7AM2 - chains K and 1 of the 78 polymer chains in the assembly; structure by electron microscopy, 3.40 A resolution.

Chain K:
Molecule: bL20m
Organism: Leishmania tarentolae
Reference sequence: Q4Q192 (Q4Q192_LEIMA); residue numbers follow UniProt; this construct covers 1-194
Chain sequence (194 residues; numbered 1 to 194; the number before each row is that of its first residue):
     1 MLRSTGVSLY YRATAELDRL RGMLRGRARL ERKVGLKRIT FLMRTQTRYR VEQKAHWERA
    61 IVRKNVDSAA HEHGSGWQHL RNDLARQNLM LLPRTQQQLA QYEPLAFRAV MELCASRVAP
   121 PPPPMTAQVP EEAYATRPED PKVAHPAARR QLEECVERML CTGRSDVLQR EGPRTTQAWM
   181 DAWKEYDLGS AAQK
Disordered / not traced: 1-9, 189-194

Chain 1:
Molecule: Ribosomal RNA
Organism: Leishmania tarentolae
Sequence (19000 nucleotides; numbered -1268 to 17729 plus 104 insertion-coded residues; 102 numbers in that range are skipped by the numbering (no residue carries them; nothing is unmodelled there); the number before each row is that of its first residue; a row labelled like 434A-434I holds insertion residues (434A, then the next letters in order); numbers below 1 keep their minus sign (U-1268 is residue -1268)):
 -1268 UUUCAAAAAU UGACUAAUUU UGAUAUUGUU UUGGCUCUGG ACUAAUUAAU UCUCCUUUAA
 -1208 UUUUAUUAUC UAAAAUUUGC AUACUUACAU AUUAAAGUAG UUAGUUUAGA UAUGAAAAUU
 -1148 AGUUAGAUUU CCAUUUGAAU UAGUUAUGUU AAAUAUAGAA UUAGUUAGGG UUGAUAAUGA
 -1088 AAUCAAUUAA GUUUAUAUAU AAAGUUAGUU AGUCAAUAUG AAUUUUUUUG CAAACAUUUC
 -1028 CGGUUGACUU CAUGUGAUUA CACGUACUCC GUUUUGUUUU UAUGUGUCAU GAUUUGCAUU
  -968 GAUUUUUUCG CAACCACACC AUAAAUCUAA UAUACUCAAC AGCACCUACC AAGAGUUAAA
  -908 AAUGAAAUUA AAUAAAAAUA AAAAAUAAAA UAAAAAUAAA AUAAAAAUAA AUUUAAAAAU
  -848 AAAAAUAAGU UUAAAAAAUA AAUUAAAAUA AAAAAUUAUA AAAUGGAAAU UGAAAAAUAA
  -788 AUUACAAAUA AAAGAUUAAA UUUGAAUUAA UUACAGAAAU UAGACACAAC ACGCCCGAUC
  -728 GAUUUCAUGC AUACACUUUU ACUUCGUUUU CGGUUUACGU UUUGUUGUUU GUAUUGGCUC
  -668 GAUGGAUGAA UAUAAAAAGC UUAAAUACAA AAUUUCCAAC AAUUGGAUAA GCAAGAGUUA
  -608 AAAAAUGAAA UUAAAUAAAA AUAAAAAAUA AAAUAAAAUA AAAUUAAAAU AAAAUAAAAA
  -548 AUAAAAAAUU AAAAAUAAAA UUAAAAUAAA AAGUUAGAAA AUAAAAAAUU UAAAAAAUAU
  -488 AAUUUGAAAA AUAAAUUACA AAUAAAAGAU UAAAUUUGAA UUAAUUGCAG ACACUAGACA
  -428 CACAUUUCCG AUCGAUUUCA CGUAUACAUU UGUACUUCGU UUUUGGUUUA UGUUUUGUUG
  -368 UUUGCACUGA UCGAGCAAAA UUUUUAUUUU AUAUAUAAUU UAAACUUUUG UUGUUGUUUG
  -308 UUAGUAAGCA AAAAUAUUUA UGUCAUUUUA AUAUUAUUUA UGUACUUACU AUUAUUUUGA
  -248 UAAAUUUUAA CUUUAAAUAG CAUAAAAACU ACAAUCAAUA AAGCAUAAAA AAAUUUAUUU
  -188 AUGAUUAUAU UAAUAUAAAA UGACCUAAUA UAAUGAAAAU ACUUUAGUGU UAAGUUAUUU
  -128 GUUUUAUUAU GAAAUAAGUU GCACUAUUUA UUGAAUUAAU AAAGAAAGAA UAGAAAUAAA
   -68 UAAGUUAUAA UAUCUUUAAU UUAUUUAUAA UUUCUUUGCA UUUGUAUUUA GUGUGAGUUU
    -8 ACAUUUAAUU UUAUAUUAUU UUAGUGUUAG UAUAUAUUUA AAUUUAAUCA AAGUUAUUAU
    52 UAAAUAAUAU UGAUUUUGGA UGAAUUUAAU UUUUAAUUAU AUUUUUGAAU UUUAAUUUUA
   112 UUAUUUUGAU UUAAUAUUUU UAAAAUAUUA UAUAUUUUAG AUUUAAAUUU GUUGUUUUAU
   172 AUUUAGUUUA AUGUUUAUAA AUUGAUAAUU AAUUUGUUUU AUUUUAAAGU UUUUAUGAAC
   232 UGUGAUUUAU AGUUUAUUAU UUUUAGUUUA AUGUUUAAAU AUUUAACUAG UGAUGGCACA
   292 GUUGUUCUAU AUGUACCUAU AAAAAAUAGU AAAAUUAUUU UAAUUAAAUU AAUAAAUAAU
   352 UAUUAAACUA AUUUUAUAUU AAUAUUAUGA AAAAUU
   389 UAAAAAUUAU UUUUUUUUUU UAAUUUUUAU AUAUUGAAGU AAUAUG
434A-434I UAUUGAAUU
   443 GAAUAUUAAA AAUACAAAUU UAAUUUGUAA UUAAUAAAUA UAUUUUAUUU UAAUAGAUGU
   503 UUAAUGUUAA UUAAUUUAUU AUUUUAAUAU UUAAUAUUUG UUUAUACAAA AGUAACUUUU
   563 UUUGAAUAUA AAGAAUUAUU AUUAUAAAUA UUAUUUUAAA AAUAUAAAAA UAUUGUUAAU
   623 AAAAUUAUCA AGUUUCAAAA GCGUUUAUUA AAUGCGUCGG UCUAAGUAUU AUAUUUAAGA
   683 UUAUUCUUGU AUAUAGAUUU UUAUUUUAAU AAUUCUACAU AAUUAAAAAU UAACCUCAAA
   743 UUAUAUUUAU UAGUAGCAUA GUAAUUUAUU AACUGAUUAU UAAAGCGUUC CAUAGAAAAU
   803 UUUAAAAUUA UAACAAUCUA AAUAAAUAAU AAAUUAAAAU AAAAAUUUUA AAAAAAAUUA
   863 AAAAAUUAAA AUAGGGCAAG UCCUACUCUC CUUUACAAAG AGAACGUUUA UAUGUAAUUG
   923 UAUGUUUGAU UGGGGCAAUA CUAUAUCUAU UUAUAUAGAA AAAGAACUAU AUUUAUUGAA
   983 AUAAUAAAAG G
993A-993Z UUCGAGCAGGUUAACAAGCAUUAAUA
994A-994Z CUAAAUGUGUUUCAUCGUCUACUUAU
995A-995Z UGCUAAAUUAUAAUUGAUUGUUCAUC
996A-996Q AAAAAAGCAAUUCGUUA
  1087 GUUGGGUUUU AAAAUCGUUG UAAAGCAGAU UUGUUUAUAU AUUUAAUUUU UGUAUAUAGU
  1147 UAAAAAUUAA UAUUAGUACG CAAGGAUUCA UUAUUUGUAA UUUAAAUAUA UUAAAUGUUA
  1207 UUUUAUUAAA UAAAAUAAAA UAAGUCAAUU GUUAUUAUUC AUAUUAAUUU UUUUAAAAGU
  1267 UUUUUAAUUU UAUAUUAGUU UAUUUGUUUA AAAAGUAUCU AAUUAAUUCA UUAUUUAGGA
  1327 AUAGUUAAUA AUAAUUUAUA AUUCUGAUUA GAUUUGUUUG UUAAUGCUAU UAAAGGGGUG
  1387 UGGAAAAAGU GUUAAAUUUU UGAUAUAUUU AAAUAAUAAA UAAAAUAUAA CUUAUUAGUC
  1447 AGAAAUGGAU GCCAGCCGUU GCGGUAAUUU CUAUGCUUUU AAAUAUUAUA CAUUUAUUUU
  1507 AUAAAUUUGU UACUAUAUAU UUUUAGUCAA UAAAACUAAU AAUUAUUUUU AUUUGUUUUU
  1567 AAACACCGUU UGGUAUAUGC AAAUAAAAAA UGACAUUAAU UAUUAAUUAU AUUAUAUUAU
  1627 AUUUAUUCAU UUAAGUCAAC AAUAUCUAUU UACUGUUUUU GACAACAUGA UAAGGAUUAU
  1687 AAAUGGUAUU GCAAAUUUUA UAAUCAAAAC UAAUUUAUUA UAUUAAAUUA GCAUGUUUAG
  1747 AUAAAACAAU AAAUUUAGAA GGUAUUGUUG CCCACCAUUC UUUGUAAUAA AGACAACGUG
  1807 CAGUAAUUAA UGUAUUUAUA AAAAUAUAUU UUUUAAUGUU AAAUUUUCGU UGCCUUUUUU
  1867 AUUAUUUAGA AAAUUUAUGA AUUUAUACAA AUCAAUAAUG AAAAUUAUAG UAUUAUUAUU
  1927 UAUGAGGAGA AUUUUCGGAA GGAGGGAUUU UCGGACCAGG AAUGUCCAGA GAGGUUUCGG
  1987 GCAUCAGCGA UUGAUUUUGG GAGAACGGAG CCGCCGAGUG AAAUUUGCCC AGAGCAGAGU
  2047 CGGGAGAAGA GUGGAUCGAC CGAAGAAAAG ACCGUUUUUC GGAAGGGGAG CAGGUCCAAC
  2107 CGAUUUUUUU GCCAACUUGC ACAGGAGGGA GCCAGAAGCG CACUCAAAGU UAGUUUUGGG
  2167 AGAUUUGAAG GGAGAAAUUU CCGAGUUUAU UCAUAUAUUU UUUAGUUUGU GUUAGCAAAU
  2227 UUUGAAAUAC AACUUUUUUG CAAAUUGGAA GAAAACCUCC CAAAUGUAGC UUCCCAAUCU
  2287 UCCUCUCUAA UCCAUUCCCA ACGGUCUUUC CCCCAUCAUC CUCAGAUGUC UCUUCCCCCC
  2347 CAAAAAAUCC UAAAAAUCCA AGUUCAUCUC GCUCUCUCUC CCCUCAAUUU CCUUAAAAAC
  2407 UCGCUUCCUA AACUUAUCCC GAAAACCCCG CUCUUCUUCC CUCUAAAUCU UUAUCUCCUC
  2467 CCCUCCAAAU CUCCCUCAAA UCUCUCCUCU CUUCUCCCGA AACUUUAAUC UUUUUAUUUU
  2527 AUAAAUAAAU UUGGUAUUUA AAAUAUUAUA AUUAAAUAUU CUAAAUUAUU UAAUAAUAUU
  2587 AGAAAUGAAU ACUUUAUUAA AAUAAUAUUA AUGUGUAAUA UAUUUAAUCA UAUUAGAAUU
  2647 CCGUUUAAAU UGAAAUAUAU UGAAUUGUAA UUAUCAAUAC AAUAUAAGUU AUUAAAUAAU
  2707 AAUUUAAUUU UAUAUGUUUU AUAAUUGUAA UUAUUUAGUU UUGAAAGUUU AUAUAUAAAC
  2767 AAGAUAUAAC CUUUUUAUUU UUUAAUACAA UUUUAAAUGA AAUUUAUGAU UUAUUAUUAU
  2827 UAAAUAUUAC UGGCAGACUA CAUGAAAAAU AUAAAAAGGC AUUUGUAUAG GUUUACUUUU
  2887 GGACCUCAAC AUCCUGCAGC UCAUGGCGUU UUAUGUUGUU UAUUAUAUCU UUCUGGAGAA
  2947 UAUAUAGUUU AUAUUGAUGU AAUAAUUGGU UAUUUGCAUC GUGGUACAGA AAAGUUAUGU
  3007 GAAUAUAAAA CUGUAGAACA GUGUUUACCG AUGAAGACUG GAUUAUGUGA GUGUCGUUUG
  3067 CAACGAGCAU UUACUGUCAU UGUGUUUUGA GUAUAUGUUG AGGUGUUGUC UUGCUAUUCG
  3127 CUGUGCAUUU AUGCGUUUAU UAAUGUGUGA GUUUACGCGU UGUUUCAAUG GACUUCUUUG
  3187 UUGCUCUUGU AUGGUUAUGG AUAUAGGAUC AUUGUCGCCA AUGCUUUGAU CGUUUGAAGA
  3247 ACGUGAUAAG UUGAUGACUU UUUUUGAUUU GUGUUGUGGU UGUAGAAUGC AUUUAGCAUU
  3307 UAUGUGCUUA UUAGGUUUAC UUGAUGAUUU UGUAUUUGGG UUUAUAGAUU UUUUAUUGAU
  3367 GUUGUGUAUA UCAUGUUUAU UUGUUUUAGA UUUAUAUGAU UUGCUUUUUA UUGGAAAUAG
  3427 ACUUUUAUAU UUGCGUUUGC GCGGGUUAGC AUUUUUUGAU GUUUUUGAUU UAUGUUUUAA
  3487 UAGUAUAAGU GGUUGUUUGU CUAGAUCGUU GGGUAUGGUA UGAGAUGUUA GAUUAUAUAG
  3547 UUGUUACGAA UUAUAUUUUA UGUUAGUUUU UGAUUAUUGU UUUUGUUAUU UAGGUGAUGC
  3607 AUUUGAUAGA CUUUUUUUGC GACUUUUUGA UAUGCGUAUG AGUAUACUUC UAUGUAAACA
  3667 AUGCUUUUUU GUAGGUUUUU UUGUCUUUGG AUUUGUGUGU UUAUUUGAUU AUAUGUAUGU
  3727 UGAUGUAACU AUAGAAACUA UAAUUAGUUU AUUUUAUAGU UUAUGAUGUU GCAUAUUACC
  3787 AGGAUGUUCA UUUGCUAAUG UUGAACAUCC UAAAGGCGAA UACAGUAUUU UUUUAUGUUU
  3847 UUUAUAUGGA UUUAUAUCAC GUUUACGUAU ACGUUGUGCA GAUUUUGUGC AUAUUUGUUU
  3907 AUUAGAUGUG AUGAUGCGAG GGUUUAUGUU GCACGACUUA GUAGCAGUUA UUGGUAAUGU
  3967 UGAUGUUGUU UUUGGUUCUG UAGAUCGAUA AGCUAUUUAU UUAUAUACAA AAAUGAAAGA
  4027 UGAAUCUAAA AAUUGGUGCG GAGGGGUUUG AUUUUUGUUG GGGUUCUGUC UUACCUGCUA
  4087 UUUGUAUAGU UUAUUUAACU UUUUGUUUAU GUGGAUUAUU UUGUAUUAUG UUUGGUAGUU
  4147 UUGUUUUUAU UGAUUAUUGU UUUAUUUGUU UUUUUUCUUG UCUUGUAUUU UGUUUAGUAU
  4207 GCUUGUUGUG CGAUUUAUUU GUAGAUUCAU UACGGGGUUU GUUUGAUGUU UGUUGUUUUA
  4267 UACGUUGUAU UCAAUAUUGU UUUGUAUGGU UUAUAAUUAG UGAAUUACUU CUUUUUUUAU
  4327 CUUUAUUUUA UGUAGUUUUC AGUUUAGUUU UAUUUGUGAG UGUUGAAUUU GCAUUUGUAU
  4387 UUGUUAUGCC UAUUAUGUUU AGUUGUUUAA UUUGUGAUUU UGGUUUUGUA UUUUAUUGAU
  4447 AUUUUAUUGA UAUUUUUAAU UUAUUAAUUA AUACAUUUUU AUUAUUUGUA AGUGGUUUAU
  4507 UUGUUAAUUU UGUUUUAUUU UUAUUUUGAU UUCGUUUUUU UUUAUGUGUU UUAUUUAUGU
  4567 UAUGAGUCGG UAUAUUAUUU GGCUUUUUGU UUAUGUGAAA UCAAGUUUGA GAGUUUUCAU
  4627 UAUUAUUUGU GACUUGUAGU UGUGGCGUAU UUGGAUCAAU ACUUUUUUUA AUCGAUUUAU
  4687 UGCAUUUUAG UCAUGUCUUU UUAGGUAUAU UUUUGUUAUU UUUAUGUUUU AGUCGUUGUU
  4747 UUAAUUUUUU AUGUAUGGAU ACACGUUUUG UAUUUCUAUA UGUAGUGUGC CUAUAUUGGC
  4807 AUUUUGUUGA UUGCGUUUGA UUUUUUUUAU UACGAUUUGU AUAUUUUGAU GUUUUAAGUG
  4867 UGGUUUACUU AUAUGCAUAA AGGCUCAAUU UUGAAUUUUU AAAUUUUAUU CUAAAAAGCG
  4927 GAGAGGAAAG AAAAGGCUUU UAACUUCAGG UUGUUUAUUG CGUAUUUAUG GUGUGGGUUU
  4987 UAGUUUAGGU UUUUUUAUUU GUAUGCAGAU AAUUUGUGGU GUGUGUUUAG CAUGAUUAUU
  5047 UUUUAGUUGU UUUAUAUGUA CUAAUUGAUA UUUUGUUUUA UUUUUGUGAG AUUUUGAUUU
  5107 GGGAUUUGUA AUACGAAGCA CACAUAUUUG UUUUACAUCG UUGUUAUUUU UUCUUCUUUA
  5167 UGUUCAUAUA UUUAAGUGUA UAGUAUUAAU AAUUUUAUUU GAUACACAUA UUUUAGUAUG
  5227 GGUGGUAGGU UUUGUGAUAU AUAUAUUUAU AGUAAUAAUA GGUUUUAUUG GCUAUGUUUU
  5287 ACCAUGUACA AUGAUGUCGU AUUGGGGUUU AACAGUGUUC AGUAACAUUU UAGCAACUGU
  5347 CCCAGUUAUU GGUACUUGAC UUUGUUAUUG AAUAUGAGGU AGUGAGUAUA UUAAUGAUUU
  5407 UACAUUGUUA AAAUUACAUG UGUUGCAUGU GCUAUUACCU UUUGUAUUAA UACUUGUAAU
  5467 AUUUAUGCAU UUGUUUUGUU UACAUUAUUU UAUGAGUUCA GAUGGUUUUU GUGAUCGAUU
  5527 UGCAUUUUAU UGCGAACGUU UAUGUUUUUG UAUGUGAUUU UAUUUACGAG AUAUGUUUUU
  5587 GGCUUUUUUG AUAUUAUUUU UUGUAAUUUA UUUUAUUUUU AUAAAUUGAU AUUUUGUUUU
  5647 UCAUGAAGAA UCUUGAGUUA UAGUUGAUAC AUUAAAAACA UCUGAUAAGA UUCUUCCUGA
  5707 GUGAUUUUUU UUAUUUUUAU UUGGUUUUUU AAAAGCUGUA CCAGAUAAAU UUACUGGUUU
  5767 AUUAUUAAUG GUUAUUUUAU UAUUUUCCUU AUUUUUGUUU AUAUUAAAUU GCAUAUUAUG
  5827 AUUUGUUUAU UGUAGAAGUU CAUUGUUGUG AUUUACAUAU UCAUUAGUUU UAUUUUAUAG
  5887 UAUAUUUAUG AGUGGUUUUU UAGCACUGUA UGUUAUAUUA GCAUAUCCUA UAUGAAUGGA
  5947 AUUACAAUUU UGAGUGUUGC UUUUGUUUAU GUUAGUUGUA UGUAGAUUAG AUUAAAAAUU
  6007 UAUAUAUUUU UUAUUAAGCG UUAAUAUAUU AAAUUUUAUU UAGAAUAGUA UUAAUAAUCA
  6067 AAGGGUUGGA AGAAAUUUGC GAAAGAAAGG GAUCUUAGAA AGGAAAUUUU AGUUUAAGAC
  6127 CGAGAAGGGG AGAAGGGAGA GAGAGAUUCG UGUUAUUUAA UUUUUAUGGA UUAAUUGCGU
  6187 AUUACUGUAU AACAUAUUUA AAUGUCUAUA UUUUAUUUUG UAUUGUAUUU AUGUAUUAUA
  6247 UGGCUUUUUU AUUUUGUUUU UGCAUUUUAU UAGAUUUUAU AUUAUUUGGA AGUCUUUUAG
  6307 UAGGAGAUGC GUUUAUGGAU GUUUUUUUUU UACGUUAUCU AUUAUGCUUU UUGGAGUGUU
  6367 UUUCAUUAUU AUGUAGAUGU AUAUCUACUU UUUUACGAAU GUUUUGUAAU CUUUUGUCUU
  6427 CGCAUUUUUU GAUGCUUAUG UUUUGUGAUU UUGUAUAUUU UUUUAUUGUA UUUCUAUUAU
  6487 UUUUUUUAAU GUGUGAUAUU AUUUAUUUUA UGAUAUUUUC AUUCGCCAUG CUAUUUUGCA
  6547 UAAUAUUUUA UUUAUUUUUA UAUGCAUUAG AUAUGUUUUG CGCAUUAUUA CAAAUAUUUA
  6607 UAUUUUGUAA UAUGAUAAUG CAAUUAAUCA UGGAUUUUUU AUUGUUAUUA AUUUUUCAUU
  6667 AAUUUAUAGA AUUAAAUCGA AUAAGUUAAU UAUAUCAAAA AAUAGUAUAA AUAUACUACA
  6727 ACUUAAUAUA AAAAAUAGGU UUGAAAAUCG CACAGUAUGU AAUCGUACAA CUCAGAAUCC
  6787 UAUAAAUUGA UAAGAAAAUA UAAAGAUGUU AAUUAUUAGU CUAAAAUAAA AAAUAUAAAU
  6847 AAUAACCAAC CAUAUUAUUG AAAAGAAAAU AAUACAAAUU CCCAUAUAAC UUAAGUGAAG
  6907 UAGUAAACAA AAUACUUUUA AAAAAAAACC AAAUACUAUU GGAAUAGCAC CAAUACAUAA
  6967 AAAAAUACUU GCUAAUAAUA CACUAAUUAA UAAAUUAUUA AAAAAGCUAA AAAAAAUAAA
  7027 GUUAAUUAAA AAAUAAUUUU CAUUAUAUUU AAUAUCGAAC AUAUUAUAUA CUAUAAAAAA
  7087 AUAAUAUAAA AUUAUUAAUA UAAUCAGACU UAAUGAGUAA AUUAAAUGAA AAUUUAGAUA
  7147 CAUAUAAAAG AUGUAAUUUU UAUUAGAAAU AAAUAUUAAA AAUAAAAAAC UAAAAUUAUU
  7207 AACGCUAAGU ACAAAUAAAA GACUUACAAU UGCAAAACUA UUUAAUCCAA UUAACACGCA
  7267 UGUAAUGCAU UGUAUUAUAA UAAGUUUUAU AAAUAUUAUA UAAAAGUAAA UAAAGCAAAU
  7327 AAGCAAAAUA AUAAGUAUAA AGCAAAAUAA GACAUAAAAU GUUAGCAUGU AGAUAAAUAU
  7387 AAACACUCCA AGCCGAAUGU AUAAUUGUUC UAAAAAUAAA AUCAAUAUUG CAAUAUAUAA
  7447 UUUAAAUAAU AUAAGUAAUA UAUAAAAUAA GCAUAAUAUA CCUAAUCAUU CUUCAUCAAA
  7507 UAUUAGAAAA CAAAAAUCAC AGAGAUAAAA ACAGUAAUUU AGUAACAUAU AAUAUAGCAA
  7567 GACAAAUAAU AAUAUAAAGU UUAUUAAAUU UAUCAUAUAA UAAUAUCAUA AUAUUAGUAU
  7627 UUUAUAACCG AAUCUACUUG AUAUUAAUAU AAGAAAAAGU AAUAAGCUAA AUAAUUCAAA
  7687 UAGUAUUGAA AUAAAAAGUA UAUGUAUUAC AUUUAAAAAC AUAAAAAUUA UUAUAUAUUG
  7747 UAUAAUUAUU AUCAUGAAUA CGAAUCUAGU AUCAAAGUUU AAAAAACAAA AAAGAAAAAA
  7807 AAAGCAAAAU AAAAAAAGUA GUAAAAAGAU AAAGCAUAUA UAUGAGUCUA AAAUUGUUAG
  7867 UAUUAUUAUG UUAAUAAUUA CAAUUCAUAU UAAAUCAAAU GAUAAAUAAA AAAGUGAAUU
  7927 AUAAUCACAU AAGAUAAUAA AACUAUAAAG UAAUAAAAAU AAUAUUAUAU GUAUUAAGUA
  7987 UAGAAACAGA AGGAUUUCGA AAGGAGAGGA CAGUUUAAGG AUUUUGAGGA GAAAUUUCGA
  8047 GGGGAAAGGG GGGAACCAGA AGAACAUAGA AGUCAGUUUU CGAUAUUAAA AUAAUAUAGC
  8107 AAUUAUUUUU GUAGUGAACA GUCAAAUAAA AGUAAGAACG CACAUGUAGA AUAAAAAAAU
  8167 AAGUAUAAAU GCUUGCGCUG UUGUAAUUUU UAGUCUAUAA CCAAUUACCC UUGGAUAAAA
  8227 AAACCCAAUA AUUAAGAUAA UUAUAGCUUU AAAACAUAUA AAUAAGCCCC CAAAACAGAG
  8287 ACUGGCUAAU AAUAAUGUUG UCAGUAACAC AUGAUUUAUU UCAAGAACGG AAUAUAAUAU
  8347 AAAAAAGAAU CCUGAUAGUU CUGUAAUCAA CCCAGCGACU AAUUCACUUU CACAUUCCAU
  8407 AUAGUCGAAU GGUAGUUUUA AUCCGUCUAG AAGCAUACUU AUUCAAAAUA UACAUACAAA
  8467 UAAGAUGCCG GCAAUAUAAA AGUUUGUAAU AUAAAUCUGC CCAACACAAA UGUCUUUAAU
  8527 GCAAAAAAAG CUAAAGUAGU CUAACGAAUA UACAGUUGUG UAUAAUAAAA AUAAGCCACU
  8587 UUCAGAAAUA AUACUAAAAA ACAUAGUGCG CAUUGCAGAA AGAUAUACAA AGCAACUAGA
  8647 GAAUAAAAAG CAACCUACAA AAAAUGUGCU AAACAUAUUA CUGAAAACAU GUACGCACAU
  8707 CAUUAUUGUA AUAGUGAAUC CUGUGUCUAA UAACAGUAUA AAACCUAUAG GAAAAUAAAA
  8767 CCAACCAAUA AAAAUGCAGC AUGUAGUAAU UAACAUUGCA CCUAUUAAGU AAAUGAUUUC
  8827 AAAACUAAUU ACAAAAAUGA UAAAUUUAAU AAAAAGUUUU AUUCCGUCAG UUAUUGGUGU
  8887 UAAAAUUCCA AAAAAACAAA GGGCCGGACC UAUUCGUAUU UGAACUAAAG CUAAAAUUCU
  8947 UCUUUCACAA AGACUUACAA AGCCGGUCAA GACAAGAACA ACUAAAAUGU CAAUAAUAAU
  9007 AAUGAUAAUA AUAUCUAUAU UUAACAUUUU UAAUUAUGGC UUUUAUUUUA UCAUUUUGAA
  9067 UGAUUUUUUU ACUGGAUUCU GUAAUUGUUU UAUUAUCUUU UGUGUGUUUU GUAUGUAUAU
  9127 GGAUAUGCGC UUUAUUAUUU UCAGCAUGUU UAUUAGUGUC GAAAUUAAAU AAUGUUUAUU
  9187 GUACUUGGGA UUUCACGGCA UCUAAGUUUA UUGAUGUGUA UUGAUUCAUU AUUGGAGGUA
  9247 UGUUUUCAUU AGGACUUUUA CUUAGGUUAU GUUUGUUAUU AUAUUUUGGU CAUUUAAAUU
  9307 UUGUUAGUUU UGAUUUAUGC AAAGUUGUUG GAUUUCAAUG GUAUUGAGUC UAUUUUAUUU
  9367 UUGGAGAAAC AACAAUAUUU AGUAAUUUAA UUUUGGAAAG UGAUUAUAUG AUUGGUGAUU
  9427 UACGUUUAUU ACAGUGUAAU CAUGUUUUAA CUUUAUUAAG UUUAGUUAUA UAUAAAUUAU
  9487 GAUUAUCUGC UGUUGAUGUU AUACAUUCAU UUGCAAUUUC AAGUUUAGGU AUUAAAGUAG
  9547 AGAACCUGGU CGUUGUAAUG AAAUAGUUUU AUUUUCAUCA AAUAAUGCUA CAGUGUAUGG
  9607 GCAAUGUAGU GAACUUUGUG GUGUAUUACA UGGAUUUAUG CCAAUAGUGA UUUGUUUUAU
  9667 AUAGGUAUAU AAUCUAUAUC AUAAUAUUAG GGGAAAGAAG GACUGAGUCG AAUAUUUGAU
  9727 UUAUUAUGUA UUAGGAGUUA UGAUUUUAUA UUAUGAUGAU UUGAUUUAGA CUUUAUUUUA
  9787 UAUGAUUUCG UUUUUGAUUU UGUAGUGUGU AUAACUUUUA UUUUUGUGUU UGUCUUAGGU
  9847 UUUUUUCUUA GAAUAUUUUU UAGUUUUGUA UUUGUGUUAU UAUUUAUAGU UUUUUUUGGU
  9907 UUAUUUAUGC UUACGUUUAU GUAUAUAGGU UAUUUUAUAU AUUAUAUUUA UAUAUUAUAU
  9967 AAUUUUAUAU GUUAUUUUUU UUGUUUUAGU AUUUCGUAUU UAUUAUAUUA UAUUGAGUUU
 10027 UUUACAUAUU UAUUAUGUUU UAUAUUUAUA GAUUUUAUAU CGUUUUCUAU CCAUUUAAUU
 10087 UCUUAUUUUG GCAUUAUUUA UAUAUUUAAU GUUAUAUUUU GUUCGUAUUU AUUUUGUCUA
 10147 UUUUAUUUUA UAAUUUGUUU UAUAUUUUGU UUUAUAUUUU UUGUUAUUCG AUGUUUAUUU
 10207 AUAAUAGUUU AUGAUUUUUU GUUUUUUAAU UUUGAUAUAU AUUUAUCAUU UUUAAUGUGU
 10267 GAUAUGUUGU AUAUCGAUUA UAUAUGUUUU UUAUUGAUAU AUUUUGGUUU UAUAUUUUCA
 10327 UUUAUAUUAG GCUUUUUUUG UUUUAUAUUU GUUUUAAAUU AUGUUUUUUU AGUAUUAUUU
 10387 UUUGUCUUGG CGUUAUUUUU UGGGUUUUUA UUUUUAUCAU AUGGUAUUUU UAUAUUUUUU
 10447 AUUUAUUAUU UUUUUUGAUU AUUCGUUAUA UAUAGUCGUA CAUGUUUUAC AUUAGUGCAA
 10507 UCGGUAAUUA UAUUUUUUAA AUUUUUAUAC UUUGAUGUUU UUUUUAUAUU UAUAUUUUUA
 10567 UUGAUAUUGU UUAUUAUUUG UUUUUUUGGU UUCUUUUUAA AAGAUUUUUU AUUUUUGAAU
 10627 UUUUUUUUUG AUAUGUUUAU UGUAUUAAUA AGUUAUGAUG UGAAUAAUUA UUGUGCAUUU
 10687 UAUAAUCAUU AUCAACAGUU UUGUGUUACU CAAUUAUUGU CUAUUUAUAU GUAAAAAAAU
 10747 AAAAAUAAAG AUUGUCAAAA AUAUAUAAAA AAAACAAAGC AGAAACACAA UAUUAAAAAC
 10807 AGGUAGUCUA AAACUAUAUG CGCAAAGUCA ACUAGUAAUA AAUAUAAAAC CAUUACACAA
 10867 GGUAUUCAGG UUGAGAAGUA GAAAAAGCAG UAUAGGCUGA AUACGAAUAG AUUAACAAAG
 10927 AAUAAACAAU AGUCUCAAAA UAAAAACACA CAGAACAGUG CGCAUAAAAA CAAAAUUAAG
 10987 CUUGCUAAUA AUAGCAUUCC GUAGAGCAUG AAUGAACUUC AAAAUAAAAA UGACACAGGA
 11047 UAGUCAGAUA UUCUACGAGG AAAUGCAUAC AUACCUAAAC UAUGCAUUGG GAAAAAAACC
 11107 AUAUUAGAUC CUAUAAAAAG CGUACUAAUA AAGUAAAACA UUCAGAAUAA AUAUAAUUCU
 11167 AUAGGUAGUC AUUUUGCAAG AAAGUGAAUA AAUCCUGCAA GAAAUCCAAC AACAGCACCU
 11227 AAAGAUAAAA CGUAGUGAAA GUGACCGACU ACAAAGUAUG UGUCAUGUAA CAUGAUGUCU
 11287 AUACCAACAU UCGCCAAAAA AAGCCCUGUU ACAGCACCAG ACAAAAACAU AAAAAUAAAC
 11347 AUUAUAACAA AAUAUAUCUC AAAUGUAAUU AUAAUAUCUG UAUAAAUAAA ACUAUAGAUC
 11407 CAAUUGAAUA GCUUGACACA UGUGGGUAGG CCAAUCAAAA UAGAUACUCC ACCAAAAUAU
 11467 GCUCUAGAAU CAACAUCCAU CCCUACAACA AACAUGUGAU GCGCUCACAC AAACAUACCU
 11527 AAGAUCGCAA UUAAUAUCAU UGAAUAUAUC AUUGCAACCG CACUGAACAC ACAGCGAAAU
 11587 CCGACUAUUU CAAUAAUAGU AGAGAUAAGA CCAAAUACAG GUAAUAAUAU UAUAUAAACU
 11647 UCAGGAUGAC CAAAAAAUCA AAACAGGUGU UGAAAUAGAA UCAAGUCACC ACCACCAACA
 11707 ACAUCAUAAA AUGAAGUAUU AAAGUUUCUG UCACAUAAAA UCAAGGUCAC ACCUCCCGCU
 11767 AAUACUGGUA AAGUUAUUAU UAACAAAAUA GCAGUUAUAA GCGCAGCUCA AAUAAAUAGC
 11827 GAUCACGAUA AAAAACUAAA GAAUUUUCUA CGACAGCAAA AUACAGUACC AAGUAAAUUU
 11887 AUAGAGUUUA AAAUACUUGA UACACCUAAU AGAUGAACCG CAAACAUAAC AAAGUCACAA
 11947 GCCAAACUUG AAUGAAAGUC UAUACAUAUU AAAGUAGGAU AUAGCGUCCA ACCCACACCC
 12007 AUACCUUCCU CAGUCAAAAA ACCGCUUACA ACACAGCCAA AUCCGGCCAA GUACAUUCAA
 12067 AAACUCAUGU UGUUUAAACG UGGAAAAACC AUAUCGGGAA AACCUGCCAU AACAGGAAUA
 12127 AAGUAGUUCA CAAGACCUCC CAUCAUAACA GGCAUUAUAA ACGCAAAAAC CAUUAUCAAU
 12187 CCAUGCGAGG UAAUUAAAAC GUUAUAAAAC UGGUAAUCUC CAAACAAAAC ACCACAUCCU
 12247 AUAAUAGAAA GUUCAAGUCU AAUAAAUAGU GAAUAAACAU AUCCAACGAA UCCUGAUAGG
 12307 AUUGCAACUA AGAGAUAACA CAAACCAAUC AUUUUAUGCG AAACACUUAA ACACACCAAA
 12367 CAAAGUCAAA ACAUUUUCAA UAUAAAAAAU UUAAAUUUAA UUUGUUUGAU UUUAUAUAUA
 12427 GUAAUAAUCC AAUCAAUUUU CGCUCUCGCC UUUCUCCCAC CCCCUUCUGC UUUCUUCCCU
 12487 CCAACCUCUC UUCUUCCCCU CCCUACCUUU CUUCCCCUUC UAUUUCAGUU CCUUCUCCCC
 12547 CUCCCUCCUA AUCCCUGCUC UUCCAAAGUC UCUCUUUCUU CCCCUAAAGU CUUUCCCUGC
 12607 UUUCUAAUUU ACUGAUUAAA AUAGUAUACG UGCUUGGUUA AUGUGUAUUG ACUUCAGUCA
 12667 AAAUAUAAAA GUAGAGCUAG AUUAAAGUAA CUAAAUAAUA AAAUUUAAUA GAUGUUUAAG
 12727 UUUAUAUUGA UUACUUUGAU UUUUUUGUUA UUAUUUUUAA UAGUCAUAUU UAUAUUUAUU
 12787 AAUUAUAGUU UUUGUUUAGC AUUGCAAUUA AAUUAUGUUU AUAUAAAUAU AUAUCUAAAU
 12847 UAUAUUAGUC UAUGAUUUAU UUUUUUCAUG GGAGUUAUUG UAUAUUUUCU UGUUUUUCUU
 12907 UUGUCACGUA AGUUAGUGUC UUACACAAAA UAUUUUUAUG UUUUAUGCUC GUAUUUAUUU
 12967 AUAUUUUUUG AUGUUGUAUU UAUAAUUUUA AUAGAUGACU UUAUGUGUUU UAUGAUUUUA
 13027 UUUGAAAGUU UAUUUUUUCC AAUUUGUUUU GUAAGUUUAU UUUUUAAUUU UAAUAAUAGA
 13087 UUUAUAUUUG CUAUAUUUUA UUUGGUAGUA UUUAGUUCCU UAAGCUCAAU AAUGUGUAUU
 13147 AUGAUUUGUA UAUUAAUUAU UUUUCAUUUU AAUGUUUUGA GUCUGCAUAG UUUUGUUGAU
 13207 GUGUGUAUUU UUGAUAGUUU AUACUUAGGU AUGUAUAUAU GAGUGUUAUU AUUUAUAAUG
 13267 UUUGCUAUUA AGUAUCCAAU CUGACCAAUG CAUGUAUGAU UACCAGAAAU GCAUGUAGAA
 13327 GUCAAUACUG AAUUAAGUGU GUUGUUAGCA AGUGUUGUGU UAAAAAUAGG UUUUUUCGGU
 13387 CUUUAUAAAU UUUUAUUUUU GAGUUUUAAU CAACUUUCGU UAUGGUUUUU AGGUUUUGUG
 13447 GAUUGUUUAG UGAUGUUAGG UUUGACAUUU UUGGCUAUUA CGUUAUUAUU UUUGAGUGAU
 13507 UAUAAAAAAA UAAUCGCAAA UUGGUCUGUU AUACAUACGG GUAUAGCCUU AAUUUUAUUG
 13567 UGACAUAACG AUAUAUUGUU UUUAGGUUUA UUGAUUUUUU GUAAUUUAUC ACAUAUAAUA
 13627 AGUUCUGCAU UAAUGUUUAU AAUGGUCGGA UAUAUGUAUG AUAAUUAUGG UAUUCGAAUA
 13687 UUUUUAUUAU UGGUGUCUUU UUUUGGUAUU AGUUUGUGGA GUUCAUUAUU UUUAGGGAUU
 13747 UUUUUAUUUA AUAUAGAUUU CCCAUUUAUG CUGUUAUUUU AUGUUGAUAU AUUUUUAUUG
 13807 UAUGGGCUAA UUUCAUUAUC AUUUGUAUAU AUUUGUUGUU UUUACAUAAU AAUAUUAGCA
 13867 AUAUUUCUAU CAUCGAUAUA UAUAUAUAUA UGCUUAAGUU UUUAUUCUUU UAUAUGAGUA
 13927 GAUAAAUACU UACGUUUAGA UUUAACAAUA AAUGAUAUUU AUCUAUAUUU UGUUAUAAGC
 13987 GUGAUGGUUA UUUUUCUAUU UUAUUUAAUU UAUUUGUUAU UUUAAUUAAU UUUAUUACAC
 14047 UAUUUUUUUU UCCGUCCAGA UCUUUUAACA AAUCCCAUUC UCCCCCCUUU UCCUUCCCCC
 14107 CUUUUUUAAA ACCUUAAAAG UCCCCUUCUG CGAACUUCUU AUGUCUCGUG UUCUGUCUCC
 14167 CCUGUCUCCC GCUCUGCCCU CUUUCCCUCU UUUCCAAACU AAUCCUAUUG ACCUUUAAUC
 14227 UAAAGUUAAA AACGUGAAUU UUUGAGUGAG UUGCUUUUUG UUAUUUUAGG GAAAAGCCAC
 14287 GAACCAAGCU CCGGAACCGA CGGAAUUGCA AAGAAGAAAA GAAAUUUUGU AUGCUUUUGG
 14347 GGAUCCUAGU UGAAGGAAUU UUGGGGGGAG AGCCAGGAGA AAGAUUUCAC GGAAUUUGUU
 14407 UUCGUAAGCU AAAUUAUAAA UUUUAAUAUU AUAAGUAUUU AAUAUUCGAC UUUAUUUUUA
 14467 UAUUCAGAAU UAAAAAUGUU UAUGUUUUUU UUUAUGUUUU UUUUCAUGUU UGGAUUUGUU
 14527 UGUGGUAUAU UUUUUGUUGG AAGGCAUAUG UUAAGUUUUU GAUUAUCAAU AGUUUUAUGU
 14587 GUUUUUUUAG UUUUAUCUGU ACUAUUUAGU UGUUUUUGUC UUAGUGUAUG UAUAUAUGGG
 14647 UACUGCUUUU AUGAUUUUUG UUUAAUUUUA AUUUUAGACU UUUGUUUUGU UUGAUUAACU
 14707 UUUUAUUGUA AUGGUUUUUA UAUAUUUAUU UUAUAUUUAA UUGAUAUUGU GUUUUGUUUU
 14767 AUAGUUUUUU AUGCAUUCUA UUAUAUGUAU UUUGAUGUAA UGUUAGCCCG UUUUUUCCAU
 14827 AUAUUUUGAU GAUUUGUUUU GUGUAUGAAU UUUUUUAUAU UGUCGUAUGA CUUUUUAACA
 14887 GCUUAUUGUG GUUGAGAGUU GUUAGGUUUA UUUUCAUUUU UUUUGAUAUC AUAUUUUUGA
 14947 UAUAGAUUUU AUGCGUUAAA AUUUGCUUUU AAAGCUUUUU UCAUAAGUAA AAUAGGCGAU
 15007 GUUUUGCUAU UAUUAGCAUU UACAAUAUCA UUUUUAAUAA AUGGCUAUUG UGUGAUUACA
 15067 UUUUAUUUUU UAUCGUUUUU AUGUGUGGAU UAUGUUUUAU UAUUGUUUAU AAUAAUUUUA
 15127 UUAUUAUUGU GUGGUUUUAC UAAGUCUACU CAAUUUGGUU UACAUAUUUG ACUGCCAGAU
 15187 GCAAUGGAAG GACCAAUCCC AGUGUCUGCA CUAAUUCAUG CUGCAACAUU AGUUGUAUGU
 15247 GGUAUUAUAU UGGUUAGUUU UAUUUUUUGA UGUUUUGAUU UUUGAUUUUG UUAUUUUUAU
 15307 GGAUUGCUUG GUUGAGCUAG UUUGAUUUUA GUAAUGAUGA GUUUAUGUGU UUUUUAUAAU
 15367 UUUGAUGUAA AAAGGUAUGU UGCAUUUAGU ACUAUAUGCC AAAUAAGUUU UUCUAUGUUU
 15427 UGUUGUUUAU GUCUAGAUCU AUAUGUAGGU UGUUUAAUUU UUUGUUAUCA UAUGUUUUAU
 15487 AAAGCAACUU UAUUUAUUGU GCUAGGUGUU UGAAUUCAUU UUUUUUUUGG AUUGCAGGAU
 15547 AUACGUUGUU AUUUUUUUAC AUAUUUUUGU GGUUGUAUUU UAGCACGUAU GUUAUUGAUA
 15607 UUUGCUUUGU UAAACUCAUG UUCAUUAUGA UUUUUGUGUG GAUUUUAUUG UAAAGAUCUU
 15667 CUUUUAUGUA UGUUAAUGUU AACAUCAUUU UUUUUUAUAU UAGAGUUUUU GUGUGUGUGU
 15727 AUAUUUUUUA UAUUUUUUAC UGUGUUAUAU AAUUAUUUUU UGUUAUUUUU UUUGUGUUUU
 15787 GUAUUUAAAU GCUUUUGUUU AAUUGAUACA CUUUUUUUAA UUUUUGAUUU UGAAUGCUGU
 15847 CUUGUAUAUU GUACAUUUUG UUUAUAUAUG UGUUUUAUAC UAAUUUUUUU UGUUUUAGAU
 15907 UUUUUAUAUG UUUUUAUUUU UUCAAGUUAU UGCUUAUUUU GAUCUUUUUA UUUAUAUUAU
 15967 AUGUCUUUUU UUGAUAUUGC GAUAUUUACU AUAUUUGUAA UGAUUUCAUU AAGUUUUGUA
 16027 UAUUAUGGUU GUAUUAUAUU UUAUUUUUUU AAUAUUGAUU GUAUUAUGUU UUUUUGACGA
 16087 AUAUUUUUGU UUAUAACUGU CGGAUUUUUA UUUUUUAUAU UUUCGGUAUG AUAUUUUAUU
 16147 UGUUUUUAUA UAUAUAUAUU UAUGUUUGUG UGAAAUAUUG UUAUAUAUUU UAGAUAUAAU
 16207 UUAAAGUAUU GUUUAUUUUU UUGUAUGUUA UUUAUAAUAU ACAUUUAGUA GAGCUAUGCA
 16267 AAUUUAAUUU UGAAUUAAAU UCAGUCUAUC AGAGUAUAUU UUAUUUAGAA AUUUAUAUUA
 16327 UCUUUUAACU CCAAGUUUUU UAAGUAGUGU UUUGCUAUUU UUUGUUAGAA UAUUAAUUGU
 16387 AAAAUACAUA AUUUAUCUAA AUAAUUAAUU AAUGAAAAGU AACUAAGACA AAAAAUGGUA
 16447 UAAAAAGUAA AAUAAGUAUU AUAGAUAAUA GUUAAUUUUU AAUUUUAUUA UGCAAGCACA
 16507 ACGAAUUUAU UUUUAGUAAU AAUACGCCAA UAUGUUAUAU UUCCUGCCCA AUGAUUGUAU
 16567 GAACAAUUUU UGUAUGAUAA AUAAGUCGCC CACACCACGA AAUAACAAAU UUUUGCACGC
 16627 CACAACAAAU UUAUGAACGA GUUUCUGUAU GCCACAACAA AUUUAUGAAC GAGUUUCUGU
 16687 AUGCCACAAC AAAUUUAUGA ACGAGUUUCU GUAUGCCACA ACAAAUUUAU GAACGAGUUU
 16747 UUGUAUGCCA CAACAAAUUU AUGAACUCUG UAUGCCACAA CAAAUUUAUG AACGAAUUUC
 16807 UGUAUGCCAC AACAAAUUUA UGAACGAGUU UCUGUAUGCC ACAACAAAUU UAUGAACGAG
 16867 UUUCUGUAUG CCACAACAAA UUUAUGAACA AGUUUCUGUA UGACACAACA AAUUUAUGAA
 16927 CGAGUUUCUG UAUGACACAA CAAAUUUAUG AACUCUGUAU GCCACAACAA AUUUAUGAAC
 16987 GAGUUUCUGU AUGCCACAAC AAAUUUAUGA ACGAGUUUCU GUAUGCCACA ACAAAUUUAU
 17047 GAACGAGUUU CUGUAUGCCA CAACAAAUUU AUGAACGAGU UUCUGUAUGC CACAACAAAU
 17107 UUAUGAACUC UGUAUGCCAC AACAAAUUUA UGAACGAAUU UCUGUAUGCC ACAACAAAUU
 17167 UAUGAACGAG UUUUUGUAUG CCACAACAAA UUUAUGAACA AGUUUCUGUA UGACACAACA
 17227 AAUUUAUGAA CGAGUUUCUG UAUGCCACGA ACAAAUUUAU GAACGAGUUU CUGUAUGACA
 17287 CAACAAAUUU AUGAACGAGU UUCUGUAUGA CACAACAAAU UUAUGAACGA GUUUCUGUAU
 17347 GACACAACAA AUUUAUGAAU GAGUUUCUGU AUGACACAAC AAAUUUAUGA ACGAGUUUCU
 17407 GUAUGCCACG AUAAACAUAU UUAUAUUAUA UUAUAUUAUA UUAUAUUAUA UUAUAUUAUA
 17467 UUAUAUUAUA UUAUAUUAUA UUAUUAUAUU AUAUUAUAUU AUAUUAUAUU AUAUUAUUUA
 17527 UAUUAUUAUA UUAUUAUAUU AUAUUAUAUU AUAUUAUAUU AUAUUAUAUU AUAUUAUAUU
 17587 AUAUAUUAUU AUAUUAUUAU AUUAUUAUUA UAUUAUUAUA UUAUCAUUAU UAUUAGAAUA
 17647 UUUACUAAUA UAUAUAUAUA UCUAUAUCAA GCUUGUUAGA AAAAACUAUG UUUUUUCUAA
 17707 CAAGAUUGAU ACUCUCGGUA UGG
Disordered / not traced: -1268 to 33, 389-397, 434A-434I, 614-806, 925-968, 993A-993Z, 994A-994Z, 995A-995Z, 996A-996Q, 1179-17729
From the paper describing this entry:
  - conformationally variable residues (helix shift): U341 to A346

Interface between chain K and chain 1:
Pairs across the interface (73; chain K residue first):
  Tyr10(K) - A328(1)  hydrogen bond to the phosphate
  Tyr10(K) - U329(1)  phosphate contact
  Tyr11(K) - U329(1)  hydrogen bond to the phosphate
  Arg12(K) - U524(1)  salt bridge to the phosphate
  Thr14(K) - U522(1)  base contact
  Ala15(K) - U521(1)  base contact
  Ala15(K) - U522(1)  base contact
  Met23(K) - A145(1)  base contact
  Arg25(K) - A835(1)  salt bridge to the phosphate
  Arg25(K) - U836(1)  salt bridge to the phosphate
  Arg27(K) - U171(1)  hydrogen bond to the sugar
  Arg27(K) - A834(1)  salt bridge to the phosphate
  Arg27(K) - A835(1)  salt bridge to the phosphate
  Arg29(K) - A41(1)  phosphate contact
  Arg29(K) - A42(1)  salt bridge to the phosphate
  Leu30(K) - A42(1)  sugar contact
  Leu30(K) - A43(1)  phosphate contact
  Glu31(K) - A172(1)  hydrogen bond to the sugar
  Arg32(K) - U173(1)  hydrogen bond to the phosphate
  Arg32(K) - U174(1)  phosphate contact
  Arg32(K) - U522(1)  base contact
  Lys33(K) - A172(1)  salt bridge to the phosphate
  Lys33(K) - U173(1)  hydrogen bond to the phosphate
  Lys33(K) - U524(1)  phosphate contact
  Lys33(K) - U525(1)  salt bridge to the phosphate
  Val34(K) - A172(1)  sugar contact
  Lys37(K) - U155(1)  base contact
  Lys37(K) - A170(1)  base contact
  Arg38(K) - U144(1)  hydrogen bond to the base
  Arg38(K) - U836(1)  salt bridge to the phosphate
  Ile39(K) - A145(1)  base contact
  Phe41(K) - U153(1)  base contact
  Leu42(K) - A145(1)  base contact
  Met43(K) - A145(1)  hydrogen bond to the base
  Arg44(K) - A156(1)  salt bridge to the phosphate
  Gln46(K) - A145(1)  hydrogen bond to the base
  Gln46(K) - U146(1)  hydrogen bond to the base
  Arg48(K) - U403(1)  base contact
  Arg48(K) - U404(1)  base contact
  Tyr49(K) - G151(1)  hydrogen bond to the sugar
  Tyr49(K) - A152(1)  sugar contact
  Arg50(K) - U405(1)  phosphate contact
  Arg50(K) - U406(1)  salt bridge to the phosphate
  Arg50(K) - U407(1)  phosphate contact
  Val51(K) - U404(1)  sugar contact
  Val51(K) - U406(1)  phosphate contact
  Glu52(K) - U404(1)  base contact
  Gln53(K) - A152(1)  phosphate contact
  Gln53(K) - U153(1)  phosphate contact
  Ala55(K) - A410(1)  base contact
  His56(K) - A489(1)  sugar contact
  Trp57(K) - A150(1)  sugar contact
  Trp57(K) - G151(1)  sugar contact
  Arg59(K) - U409(1)  phosphate contact
  Arg59(K) - A410(1)  salt bridge to the phosphate
  Arg59(K) - A411(1)  salt bridge to the phosphate
  Arg59(K) - A489(1)  salt bridge to the phosphate
  Arg63(K) - U488(1)  salt bridge to the phosphate
  Trp77(K) - U487(1)  hydrogen bond to the phosphate
  Gln78(K) - U486(1)  hydrogen bond to the base
  Gln78(K) - U487(1)  base contact
  His79(K) - U486(1)  hydrogen bond to the base
  Arg81(K) - A410(1)  salt bridge to the phosphate
  Arg81(K) - A411(1)  salt bridge to the phosphate
  Arg81(K) - U488(1)  salt bridge to the phosphate
  Asn82(K) - U486(1)  hydrogen bond to the phosphate
  Asn82(K) - U487(1)  hydrogen bond to the phosphate
  Leu92(K) - U408(1)  sugar contact
  Leu92(K) - U409(1)  sugar contact
  Pro93(K) - U409(1)  phosphate contact
  Pro93(K) - A410(1)  phosphate contact
  Arg94(K) - U408(1)  hydrogen bond to the phosphate
  Arg94(K) - U409(1)  salt bridge to the phosphate
Other interface residues (no listed pair), chain K (45 interface residues in all): Gly26, Thr45, Lys54, Glu58

Summary:
Chain K and chain 1 form an interface of 45 and 39 residues respectively; the contacts include 17 hydrogen
bonds and 19 salt bridges. Polar pairs include Arg38(K)-U144(1), Met43(K)-A145(1) and Gln46(K)-A145(1). The
paper reports conformational variability at U341(1).
Here chain K is bL20m and chain 1 is Ribosomal RNA, both from Leishmania tarentolae. Entry 7AM2 (Intermediate
assembly of the Large subunit from Leishmania major mitochondrial ribosome) was determined by electron
microscopy, deposited together with 7ANE, 7AIH and 7AOR.
